5W7S - chain A; structure by X-ray diffraction, 2.95 A resolution.

== Chain A ==
Name: OxaC
From: Penicillium oxalicum
UniProtKB: A0A1B2TT09 (A0A1B2TT09_PENOX); residue numbers follow UniProt; this construct covers 1-405
Sequence (429 residues; numbered -23 to 405; the number before each row is that of its first residue; numbers below 1 keep their minus sign (Met-23 is residue -23)):
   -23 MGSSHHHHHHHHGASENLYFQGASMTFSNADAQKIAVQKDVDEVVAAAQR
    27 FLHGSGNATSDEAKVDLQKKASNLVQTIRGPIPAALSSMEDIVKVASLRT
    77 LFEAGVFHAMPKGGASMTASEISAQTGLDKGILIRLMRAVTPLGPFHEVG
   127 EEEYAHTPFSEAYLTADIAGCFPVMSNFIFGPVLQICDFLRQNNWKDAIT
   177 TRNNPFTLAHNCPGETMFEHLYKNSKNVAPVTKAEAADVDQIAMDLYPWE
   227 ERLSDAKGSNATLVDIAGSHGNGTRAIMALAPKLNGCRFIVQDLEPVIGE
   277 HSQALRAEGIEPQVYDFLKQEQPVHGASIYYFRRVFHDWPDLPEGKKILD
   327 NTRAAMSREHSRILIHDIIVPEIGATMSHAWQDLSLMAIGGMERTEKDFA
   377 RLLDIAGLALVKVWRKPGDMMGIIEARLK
Not modelled in the structure: -23 to 7, 33-36
Sequence notes: initiating methionine (-23); expression tag (-22 to 0)
Residues lining bound ligands:
  - Meleagrin (9Z1; (3E,7aR,12aS)-6-hydroxy-3-[(1H-imidazol-4-yl)methylidene]-12-methoxy-7a-(2-methylbut-3-en-2-yl)-7a,12-dihydro-1H,5H-imidazo[1',2':1,2]pyrido[2,3-b]indole-2,5(3H)-dione): Cys147, Val150, Met151, Ile155, Met193, Phe194, Ala210, Glu211, Ala213, Asp214, Val215, Arg310, His313, Asp314, Trp357, Gln358, Ser361, Leu362, Ile365
  - sinefungin (SFG): Phe194, Tyr198, Glu211, Asp241, Ala243, Gly244, Ser245, His246, Asp269, Leu270, Val273, Tyr291, Asp292, Phe293, Leu294, Arg309, Arg310, Val311, Asp314, Trp315
From the paper describing this entry:
  - binding site for Meleagrin: Val150, Ile155, Met193, Ala210, Asp314, Trp357, Leu362, Ile365
  - catalytic residues: His313, Glu369
  - catalytic residues: Asp314 (proposed by the authors, not directly observed)
  - mutagenesis - D314A: unchanged catalytic activity

== Overview ==
Bound to chain A: Meleagrin and sinefungin. From the paper: catalytic residues His313, Glu369 and Asp314;
D314A leaves catalytic activity unchanged.
Chain A is OxaC (Penicillium oxalicum); the structure, Crystal structure of OxaC in complex with sinefungin
and meleagrin, was determined by X-ray diffraction, deposited together with 5W7R, 5W7K, 5W7M and 5W7P.
